8P43 - chains A and P of the 3 polymer chains in the assembly; structure by X-ray diffraction, 2.43 A resolution.

Chain A:
Protein: H-2 class I histocompatibility antigen, Qa-1b
Organism: Mus musculus
Chain sequence (277 residues; row label = number of the first residue in the row):
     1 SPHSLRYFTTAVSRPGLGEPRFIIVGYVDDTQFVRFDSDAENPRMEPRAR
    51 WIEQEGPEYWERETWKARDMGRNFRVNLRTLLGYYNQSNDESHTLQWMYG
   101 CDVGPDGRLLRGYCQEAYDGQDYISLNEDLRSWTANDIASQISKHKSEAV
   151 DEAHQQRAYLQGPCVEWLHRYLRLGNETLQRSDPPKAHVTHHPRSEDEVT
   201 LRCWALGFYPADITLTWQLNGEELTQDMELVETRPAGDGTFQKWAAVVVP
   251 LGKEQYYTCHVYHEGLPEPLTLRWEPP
Cystine bridges: Cys101-Cys164, Cys203-Cys259
Ion coordination: Ni2+ site 1: His145, Glu177, His260; Ni2+ site 2: His154 (shared with 1 residue of chain B); Ni2+ site 3 near His192 (its only coordinating residue here); Ni2+ site 4: Asp197 (shared with 1 residue of chain B)

Chain P:
Protein: Q001 peptide
Chain sequence (9 residues; each row starts with the number of its first residue):
     1 AQAERTPEL

How chain A and chain P interact:
Pairs across the interface - 41 pairs, chain A then chain P:
  Tyr7(A) with Ala1(P), hydrogen bond (side chain-backbone); Gln2(P)
  Ile24(A) with Gln2(P)
  Met45(A) with Gln2(P)
  Arg62(A) with Ala1(P)
  Glu63(A) with Ala1(P); Gln2(P), hydrogen bond (side chain-backbone)
  Lys66(A) with Ala3(P); Glu4(P), hydrogen bond (side chain-backbone)
  Ala67(A) with Gln2(P)
  Met70(A) with Ala3(P); Arg5(P); Thr6(P)
  Asn73(A) with Thr6(P)
  Phe74(A) with Thr6(P)
  Asn77(A) with Pro7(P), hydrogen bond (side chain-backbone); Glu8(P); Leu9(P), hydrogen bond (side chain-backbone)
  Thr80(A) with Leu9(P)
  Leu81(A) with Leu9(P), hydrophobic
  Tyr84(A) with Leu9(P), hydrogen bond (side chain-backbone)
  Leu95(A) with Leu9(P), hydrophobic
  Trp97(A) with Arg5(P); Thr6(P)
  Tyr99(A) with Gln2(P); Ala3(P), hydrogen bond (side chain-backbone)
  Glu116(A) with Pro7(P); Leu9(P)
  Ser143(A) with Leu9(P), hydrogen bond (side chain-backbone)
  Lys146(A) with Glu8(P), salt bridge; Leu9(P), hydrogen bond (side chain-backbone)
  Glu152(A) with Arg5(P), salt bridge; Pro7(P)
  Gln155(A) with Arg5(P)
  Gln156(A) with Arg5(P), hydrogen bond (side chain-backbone); Pro7(P)
  Tyr159(A) with Ala1(P), hydrogen bond (side chain-backbone); Gln2(P); Ala3(P), hydrophobic
  Trp167(A) with Ala1(P)
  Tyr171(A) with Ala1(P), hydrogen bond (side chain-backbone)
Interface residues without a listed pair, chain A (33 interface residues in all): Leu5, Tyr59, Cys114, Tyr123, Ile124, Trp133, Ser147

In short:
33 residues of chain A and 9 residues of chain P are in contact; the contacts include 12 hydrogen bonds and 2
salt bridges. Polar pairs include Lys146(A)-Glu8(P), Glu152(A)-Arg5(P) and Tyr7(A)-Ala1(P). The Ni2+ site 1 is
built by His145(A), Glu177(A) and His260(A).
Chain A is H-2 class I histocompatibility antigen, Qa-1b (Mus musculus) and chain P is Q001 peptide; the
structure, Structure of the MHC class Ib molecule Qa-1b in complex with Q001 peptide, was determined by X-ray
diffraction.
